Entry 2FAK (X-ray diffraction, 2.80 A resolution); this record covers chains L and M of the 28 polymer chains in the assembly.

# Chain L
Molecule: Proteasome component C5
Source organism: Saccharomyces cerevisiae
Notes: EC 3.4.25.1
Reference sequence: P23724 (PSB1_YEAST); the construct lacks a stretch of the UniProt sequence and is renumbered around it, so the offset changes along the chain: -9 to -1 = UniProt 20-28; 1-70 = UniProt 29-98; 71-106 = UniProt 100-135; 107-144 = UniProt 138-175; 2 more segments
Sequence (222 residues; numbered -9 to 194 plus 20 insertion-coded residues; 2 numbers in that range are skipped by the numbering (no residue carries them; nothing is unmodelled there); the number before each row is that of its first residue; a row labelled like 10A-10B holds insertion residues (10A, then the next letters in order); numbers below 1 keep their minus sign (Gln-9 is residue -9)):
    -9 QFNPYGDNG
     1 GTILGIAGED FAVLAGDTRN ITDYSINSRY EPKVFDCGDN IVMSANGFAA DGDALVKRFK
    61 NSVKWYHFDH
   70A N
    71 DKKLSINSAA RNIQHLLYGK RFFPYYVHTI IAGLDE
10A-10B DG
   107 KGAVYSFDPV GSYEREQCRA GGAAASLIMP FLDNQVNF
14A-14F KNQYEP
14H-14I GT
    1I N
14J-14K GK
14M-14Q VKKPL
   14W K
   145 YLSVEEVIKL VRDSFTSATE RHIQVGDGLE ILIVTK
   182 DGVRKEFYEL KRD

# Chain M
Molecule: Proteasome component PRE4
Source organism: Saccharomyces cerevisiae
Notes: EC 3.4.25.1
Reference sequence: P30657 (PSB4_YEAST); the construct lacks a stretch of the UniProt sequence and is renumbered around it, so the offset changes along the chain: -8 to -1 = UniProt 34-41; 1-70 = UniProt 42-111; 74-92 = UniProt 120-138; 93-105 = UniProt 141-153; 3 more segments
Sequence (233 residues; row label = number of the first residue in the row; note: 6 numbers in that range are skipped by the numbering (no residue carries them; nothing is unmodelled there); a row labelled like 71B-71D holds insertion residues (71B, then the next letters in order); numbers below 1 keep their minus sign (Thr-8 is residue -8)):
    -8 TQQPIVTG
     1 TSVISMKYDN GVIIAADNLG SYGSLLRFNG VERLIPVGDN TVVGISGDIS DMQHIERLLK
    61 DLVTENAYDN
   69A P
   69C L
   70A A
   71A D
    72 A
71B-71D EEA
    74 LEPSYIFEYL ATVMYQRRS
92A-92B KM
    93 NPLWNAIIVA GVQ
10A-10B SN
   106 GDQFLRYVNL LGVTYSSPTL ATGFGAHMAN PLLRKV
14A-14G VDRESDI
   144 PKTTVQVAEE AIVNAMRVLY YRDARSSRNF SLAIIDKN
   18A T
   183 GLTFKKNLQV ENMKWDFAKD IKGYGTQKI

# How chain L and chain M interact
Pairs across the interface (40; chain L residue first):
  Gln-9(L) with Thr-8(M), hydrogen bond
  Phe-8(L) with Thr-8(M); Arg91(M); Met92B(M); Pro94(M), hydrophobic; Trp96(M), hydrophobic; Leu115(M), hydrophobic; Leu116(M), hydrophobic
  Asn-7(L) with Leu116(M)
  Pro-6(L) with Arg91(M), hydrogen bond (backbone-side chain); Met92B(M), hydrophobic; Leu116(M)
  Asn-2(L) with Val118(M)
  Asn20(L) with Tyr120(M)
  Ser25(L) with His132(M)
  Ile26(L) with Arg139(M), hydrogen bond (backbone-side chain)
  Asn27(L) with Tyr120(M), hydrogen bond; Ser122(M)
  Ser28(L) with Ser121(M), hydrogen bond (side chain-backbone)
  Glu31(L) with Arg111(M), salt bridge; Tyr120(M); Ser121(M), hydrogen bond (side chain-backbone)
  Phe48(L) with Arg91(M); Leu116(M); Val118(M), hydrophobic
  Ala50(L) with Tyr88(M), hydrophobic; Leu116(M); Gly117(M); Val118(M)
  Asp51(L) with Tyr88(M), hydrogen bond; Arg91(M), salt bridge
  Asp53(L) with Thr119(M)
  Ala54(L) with Tyr88(M)
  Lys57(L) with Glu81(M), salt bridge
  Phe93(L) with Arg91(M); Ser92(M)
  Tyr95(L) with Tyr88(M)
  Glu190(L) with Arg14C(M), salt bridge
  Arg193(L) with Asp14B(M), salt bridge; Arg14C(M)
Other interface residues (no listed pair), chain L (26 interface residues in all): Tyr-5, Gly-4, Arg29, Tyr30, Ala49
Other interface residues (no listed pair), chain M (23 interface residues in all): Leu125, Ala131

# Summary
Chain L and chain M form an interface of 26 and 23 residues respectively, with 7 hydrogen bonds and 5 salt
bridges. Polar pairs include Glu31(L)-Arg111(M), Asp51(L)-Arg91(M) and Lys57(L)-Glu81(M).
Here chain L is Proteasome component C5 and chain M is Proteasome component PRE4, both from Saccharomyces
cerevisiae. Entry 2FAK (Crystal structure of Salinosporamide A in complex with the yeast 20S proteasome) was
determined by X-ray diffraction.
